1F4K - chains D and A of the 4 polymer chains in the assembly; structure by X-ray diffraction, 2.50 A resolution.

== Chain D ==
Molecule: 21-nt DNA strand
Sequence (21 nucleotides; numbered 1 to 21; the number before each row is that of its first residue):
     1 CTATGAACAT AATGTTCATA G

== Chain A ==
Name: Replication termination protein
Source organism: Bacillus subtilis
Reference sequence: P68732 (RTP_BACSU); residue numbers follow UniProt; this construct covers 1-122
Amino-acid sequence (122 residues; each row starts with the number of its first residue):
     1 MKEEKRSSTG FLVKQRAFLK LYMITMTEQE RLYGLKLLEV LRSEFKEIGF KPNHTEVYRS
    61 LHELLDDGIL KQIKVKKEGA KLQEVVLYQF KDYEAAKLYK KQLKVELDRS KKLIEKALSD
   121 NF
Not modelled in the structure: 1-7
Construct notes: engineered mutation Ser-110 (Cys in P68732)

== How chain D and chain A interact ==
Contacting residue pairs - 11 pairs, chain D then chain A:
  DA12(D) / Lys-14(A)  phosphate contact
  DT13(D) / Lys-14(A)  phosphate contact
  DT13(D) / Gln-15(A)  hydrogen bond to the phosphate
  DT13(D) / Arg-16(A)  hydrogen bond to the phosphate
  DT13(D) / Arg-59(A)  base contact
  DG14(D) / Gln-15(A)  hydrogen bond to the phosphate
  DG14(D) / Arg-59(A)  hydrogen bond to the base
  DT15(D) / Asn-53(A)  base contact
  DT15(D) / Thr-55(A)  hydrogen bond to the base
  DT16(D) / His-54(A)  base contact
  DT16(D) / Thr-55(A)  base contact
Also at the interface, not in a pair above, chain D (6 interface residues in all): DG21
Also at the interface, not in a pair above, chain A (9 interface residues in all): Glu-56, Glu-84

== Summary ==
The interface between chain D and chain A involves 6 residues on one side and 9 on the other, with 5 hydrogen
bonds. Among the polar pairs are DG14(D)/Arg-59(A), DT15(D)/Thr-55(A) and DT13(D)/Gln-15(A).
Chain D is a 21-nt DNA strand and chain A is Replication termination protein (Bacillus subtilis); the
structure, Crystal structure of the replication terminator protein/B-site DNA complex, was determined by X-ray
diffraction.
